PDB entry 1AWC | X-ray diffraction, 2.15 A resolution | chains E and A of the 4 polymer chains in the assembly

# Chain E
Molecule: 21-nt DNA strand
Sequence (21 nucleotides; numbered 22 to 42; the number before each row is that of its first residue):
    22 TTCCGGUGUACTTCCGGTCAT
Modified / non-standard residues: BRU (5-bromo-2'-deoxyuridine-5'-monophosphate) at position 28; BRU (5-bromo-2'-deoxyuridine-5'-monophosphate) at position 30

# Chain A
Name: Protein (ga binding protein alpha)
Source organism: Mus musculus
Notes: fragment: ets domain plus 30 c-terminal residues
UniProt: Q00422 (GABPA_MOUSE); numbering as in UniProt (aligned over 320-429)
Amino-acid sequence (110 residues; numbered 320 to 429; the number before each row is that of its first residue):
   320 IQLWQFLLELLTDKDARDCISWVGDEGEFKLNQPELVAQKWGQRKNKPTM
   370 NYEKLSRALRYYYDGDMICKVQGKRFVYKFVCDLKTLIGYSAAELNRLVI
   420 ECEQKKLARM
Swiss-Prot annotation at these positions:
  - DNA-binding region: Ile-320 to Val-400 (ETS)

# How chain E and chain A interact
Pairs across the interface (17; chain E residue first):
  DA31(E) / Gln-321(A)  hydrogen bond to the phosphate
  DC32(E) / Gln-321(A)  hydrogen bond to the phosphate
  DC32(E) / Leu-322(A)  hydrogen bond to the phosphate
  DC32(E) / Lys-364(A)  hydrogen bond to the phosphate
  DC32(E) / Ala-377(A)  sugar contact
  DC32(E) / Tyr-380(A)  base contact
  DC32(E) / Tyr-381(A)  hydrogen bond to the phosphate
  DT33(E) / Trp-360(A)  hydrogen bond to the phosphate
  DT33(E) / Lys-364(A)  salt bridge to the phosphate
  DT33(E) / Met-369(A)  phosphate contact
  DT33(E) / Ala-377(A)  phosphate contact
  DT33(E) / Tyr-380(A)  hydrogen bond to the base
  DT34(E) / Thr-368(A)  phosphate contact
  DT34(E) / Met-369(A)  phosphate contact
  DT34(E) / Lys-373(A)  salt bridge to the phosphate
  DT34(E) / Arg-376(A)  base contact
  DC35(E) / Arg-376(A)  base contact
Interface residues without a listed pair, chain A (13 interface residues in all): Ile-320, Trp-323

# In short
Chain E and chain A form an interface of 5 and 13 residues respectively; the contacts include 7 hydrogen bonds
and 2 salt bridges. Polar contacts include DT33(E)/Tyr-380(A), DA31(E)/Gln-321(A) and DC32(E)/Gln-321(A). From
UniProt: a DNA-binding region on chain A.
Chain E is a 21-nt DNA strand and chain A is Protein (ga binding protein alpha) (Mus musculus); the structure,
Mouse gabp alpha/beta domain bound to DNA, was determined by X-ray diffraction.
